PDB entry 2Y1D | X-ray diffraction, 2.05 A resolution | chains A and B

Chain A (and B):
Molecule: 1-deoxy-D-xylulose 5-phosphate reductoisomerase
Source organism: Mycobacterium tuberculosis
Notes: EC 1.1.1.267; chain B of this document is another copy of the same molecule, construct and numbering; everything in this record applies to it too
UniProtKB: A2VLK3 (A2VLK3_MYCTU); residues 1-389 here correspond to UniProt positions 24-412 (UniProt number = residue number + 23)
Chain sequence (398 residues; numbered -8 to 389; the number before each row is that of its first residue; numbers below 1 keep their minus sign (Thr-8 is residue -8)):
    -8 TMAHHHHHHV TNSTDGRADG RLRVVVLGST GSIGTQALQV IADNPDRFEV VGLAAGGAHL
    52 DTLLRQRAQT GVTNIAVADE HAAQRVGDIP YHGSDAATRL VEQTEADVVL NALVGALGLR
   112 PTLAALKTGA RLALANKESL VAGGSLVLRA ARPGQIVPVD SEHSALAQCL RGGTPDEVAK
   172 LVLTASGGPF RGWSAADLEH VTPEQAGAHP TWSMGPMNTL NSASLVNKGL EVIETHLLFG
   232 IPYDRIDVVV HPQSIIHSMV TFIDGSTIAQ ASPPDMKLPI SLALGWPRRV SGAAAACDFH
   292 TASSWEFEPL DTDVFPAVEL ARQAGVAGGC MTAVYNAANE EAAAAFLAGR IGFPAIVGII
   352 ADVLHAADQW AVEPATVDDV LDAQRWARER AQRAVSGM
Disordered / not traced: -8 to 10, 69-78, 199-208 (chain B: -8 to 10)
Differences from the reference sequence: expression tag (-8 to 0)
Ion coordination: Mn2+: Asp151, Glu153, Glu222 (together with 34F)
Residues lining bound ligands: 34F ((1S)-1-(3,4-dichlorophenyl)-3-[formyl(hydroxy)amino]propyl}phosphonic acid): Lys128, Asp151, Ser152, Glu153, Thr175, Ala176, Ser177, Ser213, Asn218, Lys219, Glu222, Ser245, Pro265, Met267
From the paper describing this entry:
  - binding site for 34F: Ser152, Ser177, Thr202, Asn218, Lys219
  - conformationally variable residues (order/disorder transition): Trp203

How chain A and chain B interact:
Residue-residue contacts - 84 pairs, chain A then chain B:
  Gln159(A) - Ser257(B)  hydrogen bond
  Gln159(A) - Ile259(B)
  Arg162(A) - Arg162(B)
  Arg162(A) - Gly163(B)  hydrogen bond (side chain-backbone)
  Gly163(A) - Arg162(B)  hydrogen bond (backbone-side chain)
  Gly163(A) - Arg280(B)  hydrogen bond (backbone-side chain)
  Gly164(A) - Arg162(B)
  Glu168(A) - Arg279(B)
  Glu168(A) - Arg280(B)  hydrogen bond (side chain-backbone)
  Val240(A) - Phe290(B)  hydrophobic
  Ile247(A) - Trp296(B)  hydrophobic
  Met250(A) - Phe290(B)  hydrophobic
  Thr252(A) - Ala287(B)
  Phe253(A) - Arg280(B)
  Ile254(A) - Ser282(B)
  Ile254(A) - Gly283(B)  hydrogen bond (backbone-backbone)
  Asp255(A) - Leu269(B)
  Asp255(A) - Arg280(B)  salt bridge
  Asp255(A) - Val281(B)
  Asp255(A) - Ala284(B)
  Asp255(A) - Ala285(B)  hydrogen bond (backbone-backbone)
  Gly256(A) - Ser263(B)
  Gly256(A) - Ala285(B)
  Gly256(A) - Ala286(B)
  Gly256(A) - Ala287(B)
  Ser257(A) - Gln159(B)  hydrogen bond
  Ser257(A) - Gln261(B)  hydrogen bond
  Ser257(A) - Ala262(B)
  Ser257(A) - Leu269(B)
  Ser257(A) - Arg280(B)
  Thr258(A) - Ala260(B)
  Thr258(A) - Gln261(B)
  Thr258(A) - Ala262(B)  hydrogen bond (backbone-backbone)
  Ile259(A) - Gln159(B)
  Ile259(A) - Ile259(B)  hydrophobic
  Ile259(A) - Ala260(B)
  Ile259(A) - Gln261(B)
  Ala260(A) - Thr258(B)
  Ala260(A) - Ile259(B)
  Ala260(A) - Ala260(B)  hydrogen bond (backbone-backbone)
  Gln261(A) - Ser257(B)  hydrogen bond
  Gln261(A) - Thr258(B)
  Gln261(A) - Ile259(B)
  Ala262(A) - Ser257(B)
  Ala262(A) - Thr258(B)  hydrogen bond (backbone-backbone)
  Ser263(A) - Gly256(B)
  Leu269(A) - Asp255(B)
  Leu269(A) - Ser257(B)
  Arg279(A) - Glu168(B)
  Arg280(A) - Gly163(B)  hydrogen bond (side chain-backbone)
  Arg280(A) - Glu168(B)  hydrogen bond (backbone-side chain)
  Arg280(A) - Phe253(B)
  Arg280(A) - Asp255(B)  salt bridge
  Arg280(A) - Ser257(B)
  Val281(A) - Asp255(B)
  Ser282(A) - Ile254(B)
  Gly283(A) - Ile254(B)  hydrogen bond (backbone-backbone)
  Ala284(A) - Asp255(B)
  Ala285(A) - Asp255(B)  hydrogen bond (backbone-backbone)
  Ala285(A) - Gly256(B)
  Ala286(A) - Gly256(B)
  Ala287(A) - Thr252(B)
  Ala287(A) - Gly256(B)
  Phe290(A) - Val240(B)  hydrophobic
  Phe290(A) - Met250(B)  hydrophobic
  Phe290(A) - Phe298(B)  hydrophobic
  Phe290(A) - Pro300(B)
  His291(A) - Pro300(B)
  Ala293(A) - Phe298(B)
  Ala293(A) - Pro300(B)
  Ser294(A) - Glu297(B)
  Ser294(A) - Phe298(B)  hydrogen bond (backbone-backbone)
  Ser295(A) - Ser295(B)  hydrogen bond
  Ser295(A) - Trp296(B)
  Trp296(A) - Ser295(B)
  Trp296(A) - Trp296(B)  hydrogen bond (backbone-backbone)
  Trp296(A) - Phe298(B)  hydrophobic
  Glu297(A) - Ser294(B)
  Glu297(A) - Ser295(B)
  Phe298(A) - Ala293(B)
  Phe298(A) - Ser294(B)  hydrogen bond (backbone-backbone)
  Phe298(A) - Trp296(B)  hydrophobic
  Pro300(A) - Phe290(B)
  Pro300(A) - His291(B)
Other interface residues (no listed pair), chain A (45 interface residues in all): Val173, Leu273, Pro278, Cys288, Thr292, Glu299
Other interface residues (no listed pair), chain B (43 interface residues in all): Gly164, Val173, Pro278, Cys288, Thr292, Glu299

Overview:
45 residues of chain A face 43 of chain B across their interface, with 21 hydrogen bonds and 2 salt bridges.
Polar pairs include Asp255(A)-Arg280(B), Gln159(A)-Ser257(B) and Arg162(A)-Gly163(B). Chain A binds compound
34F. The paper reports a binding site for 34F at Ser152(A), Ser177(A) and Thr202(A) among others;
conformational variability at Trp203(A).
Both chains are 1-deoxy-D-xylulose 5-phosphate reductoisomerase (Mycobacterium tuberculosis). Entry 2Y1D
(X-ray structure of 1-deoxy-D-xylulose 5-phosphate reductoisomerase, DXR, Rv2870c, from Mycobacterium
tuberculosis, in complex with a 3,4- ...) was determined by X-ray diffraction (same publication as 2Y1C, 2Y1E,
2Y1F and 2Y1G).
